Entry 6CHV (X-ray diffraction, 2.90 A resolution); this record covers chains C and I of the 4 polymer chains in the assembly.

[Chain C]
Molecule: Antitoxin HigA
Source organism: Proteus vulgaris
UniProt: Q7A224 (HIGA_PROVU); residue numbers follow UniProt; this construct covers 1-104
Sequence (121 residues; numbered -16 to 104; the number before each row is that of its first residue; numbers below 1 keep their minus sign (Gly-16 is residue -16)):
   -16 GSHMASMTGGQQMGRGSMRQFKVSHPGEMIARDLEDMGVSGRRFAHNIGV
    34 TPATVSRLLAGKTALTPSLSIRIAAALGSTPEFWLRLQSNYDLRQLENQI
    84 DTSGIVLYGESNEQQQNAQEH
Unresolved in the structure: -16 to 3, 92-104
Construct notes: expression tag (-16 to 0)
From the paper describing this entry:
  - binding site for pHigCryst3: Thr34
  - binding site for pHigCryst3 (chain I): Ser23, Gly24, Arg25, Ala36, Thr37, Ser39, Arg40, Lys45, Thr46
  - specificity-determining residues: Arg40
  - mutagenesis - R40A: abolished binding to pHigCryst3 (chain I)
  - mutagenesis - R40A: unchanged growth in response to HigB

[Chain I]
Molecule: pHigCryst3
Sequence (21 nucleotides; numbered 1 to 21; the number before each row is that of its first residue):
     1 GTATTACACACCATGTAATAC

[How chain C and chain I interact]
Contacting residue pairs (15):
  Val33(C) with DG15(I), phosphate contact
  Thr34(C) with DG15(I), hydrogen bond to the phosphate; DT16(I), base contact
  Ala36(C) with DT16(I), base contact
  Thr37(C) with DT14(I), sugar contact; DG15(I), hydrogen bond to the phosphate
  Arg40(C) with DT14(I), base contact; DG15(I), hydrogen bond to the base
  Lys45(C) with DA13(I), phosphate contact
  Thr46(C) with DA13(I), phosphate contact; DT14(I), base contact
  Ala47(C) with DA13(I), phosphate contact
  Thr49(C) with DA13(I), phosphate contact; DT14(I), hydrogen bond to the phosphate
  Leu52(C) with DT14(I), phosphate contact
Other interface residues (no listed pair), chain C (11 interface residues in all): Gly32
Other interface residues (no listed pair), chain I (5 interface residues in all): DA17

[Overview]
Chain C and chain I form an interface of 11 and 5 residues respectively, with 4 hydrogen bonds. Polar pairs
include Arg40(C)-DG15(I), Thr34(C)-DG15(I) and Thr37(C)-DG15(I). The paper reports a binding site for
pHigCryst3 (chain I) at Ser23(C), Gly24(C) and Arg25(C) among others; R40A of chain C abolishes binding to
pHigCryst3 (chain I).
Here chain C is Antitoxin HigA (Proteus vulgaris) and chain I is pHigCryst3. Entry 6CHV (Proteus vulgaris HigA
antitoxin bound to DNA) was determined by X-ray diffraction, deposited together with 6CF1.
